Entry 2OAM (X-ray diffraction, 2.30 A resolution); this record covers chains A and B.

Chain A (and B):
Molecule: Tryptophan halogenase
From: Lechevalieria aerocolonigenes
Notes: chain B of this document is another copy of the same molecule, construct and numbering; everything in this record applies to it too
UniProtKB: Q8KHZ8 (Q8KHZ8_NOCAE); numbering as in UniProt (aligned over 1-530)
Sequence (550 residues; row label = number of the first residue in the row; numbers below 1 keep their minus sign (Met-19 is residue -19)):
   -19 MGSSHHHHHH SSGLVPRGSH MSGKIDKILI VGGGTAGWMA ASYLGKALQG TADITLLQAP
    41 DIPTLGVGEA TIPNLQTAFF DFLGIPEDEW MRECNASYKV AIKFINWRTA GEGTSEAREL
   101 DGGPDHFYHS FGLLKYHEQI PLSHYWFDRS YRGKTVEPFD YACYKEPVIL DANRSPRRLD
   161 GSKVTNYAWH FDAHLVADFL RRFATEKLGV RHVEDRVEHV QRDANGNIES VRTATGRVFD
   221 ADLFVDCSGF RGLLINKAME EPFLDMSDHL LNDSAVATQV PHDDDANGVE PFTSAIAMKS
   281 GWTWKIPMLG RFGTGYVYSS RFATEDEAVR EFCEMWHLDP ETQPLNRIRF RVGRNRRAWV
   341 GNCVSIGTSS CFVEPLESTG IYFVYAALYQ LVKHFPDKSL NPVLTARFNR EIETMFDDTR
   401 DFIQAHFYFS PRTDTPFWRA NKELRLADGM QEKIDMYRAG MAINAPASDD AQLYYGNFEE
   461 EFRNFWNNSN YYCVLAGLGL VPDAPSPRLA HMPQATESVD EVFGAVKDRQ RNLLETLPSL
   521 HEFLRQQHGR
Disordered / not traced: -19 to 1, 451-454, 529-530 (chain B: -19 to 1, 451-454, 530)
Construct notes: initiating methionine (-19); cloning artifact (-18 to -16, -9 to 0); expression tag (-15 to -10)
UniProt features mapped onto this chain:
  - active site: Lys79
  - binding site (FAD): Gly13, Thr15, Ala16, Ala39, Asp41, Glu49, Ala50, Val197, Thr348, Ile361
  - binding site (L-tryptophan): Glu357, Tyr454, Tyr455, Glu461, Phe465
  - binding site (chloride): Thr359, Gly360
  - site: Glu357 (Important for activity)
  - mutagenesis: Lys79 (K79A: Complete loss of halogenase activity; K79M: Complete loss of halogenase activity)

Chain A / chain B interface:
Pairs across the interface - 51 pairs, chain A then chain B:
  Lys4(A) - His491(B)
  Ile5(A) - His491(B)
  Ala27(A) - His491(B)
  Leu28(A) - His491(B)
  Thr31(A) - His491(B)  hydrogen bond
  Thr31(A) - Pro493(B)
  Val372(A) - Arg488(B)  hydrogen bond (backbone-side chain)
  Lys373(A) - Arg488(B)
  His374(A) - Met441(B)
  Phe375(A) - Pro487(B)
  Phe375(A) - His491(B)
  Pro376(A) - Pro487(B)
  Asp377(A) - Pro487(B)
  Asn381(A) - Ala439(B)
  Val383(A) - Asp435(B)
  Val383(A) - Met436(B)
  Val383(A) - Met441(B)  hydrophobic
  Leu384(A) - Met441(B)  hydrophobic
  Arg387(A) - Glu432(B)  salt bridge
  Arg387(A) - Met436(B)
  Arg387(A) - Met441(B)
  Arg390(A) - Glu432(B)  salt bridge
  Glu432(A) - Arg387(B)  salt bridge
  Glu432(A) - Arg390(B)  salt bridge
  Asp435(A) - Val383(B)
  Met436(A) - Val383(B)  hydrophobic
  Met436(A) - Arg387(B)
  Ala439(A) - Asn381(B)
  Met441(A) - His374(B)
  Met441(A) - Val383(B)  hydrophobic
  Met441(A) - Leu384(B)  hydrophobic
  Met441(A) - Arg387(B)
  Ala445(A) - Arg463(B)  hydrogen bond (backbone-side chain)
  Ala447(A) - Asn457(B)
  Ala447(A) - Arg463(B)
  Asn457(A) - Ala447(B)  hydrogen bond (side chain-backbone)
  Glu460(A) - Ala447(B)
  Arg463(A) - Ala445(B)  hydrogen bond (side chain-backbone)
  Arg463(A) - Asn464(B)  hydrogen bond
  Pro487(A) - Phe375(B)
  Pro487(A) - Pro376(B)
  Pro487(A) - Asp377(B)
  Arg488(A) - Val372(B)
  Arg488(A) - Lys373(B)
  Ala490(A) - Thr31(B)
  His491(A) - Lys4(B)
  His491(A) - Ile5(B)
  His491(A) - Ala27(B)
  His491(A) - Leu28(B)
  His491(A) - Thr31(B)  hydrogen bond
  His491(A) - Phe375(B)
Interface residues without a listed pair, chain A (33 interface residues in all): Gln119, Asn464, Pro493
Interface residues without a listed pair, chain B (33 interface residues in all): Tyr369, Glu460, Ala490

In short:
Chain A and chain B each contribute 33 residues to their interface; the contacts include 7 hydrogen bonds and
4 salt bridges. Among the polar pairs are Arg387(A)-Glu432(B), Arg390(A)-Glu432(B) and Thr31(A)-His491(B).
Chain A and chain B are both Tryptophan halogenase (Lechevalieria aerocolonigenes); the structure, Apo RebH
from Lechevalieria aerocolonigenes, was determined by X-ray diffraction together with 2E4G and 2OAL from the
same study.
